7F0T - chains A and B of the 5 polymer chains in the assembly; structure by electron microscopy, 3.10 A resolution.

[Chain A]
Protein: Guanine nucleotide-binding protein G(s) subunit alpha isoforms short, Isoform Gnas-2 of Guanine nucleotide-binding protein G(s) subunit alpha isoforms short
Organism: Homo sapiens
UniProt: P63092 (GNAS2_HUMAN); the construct has insertions or renumbered stretches relative to UniProt, so the offset changes along the chain: 6-61 = UniProt 6-61; 193-195 = UniProt 62-64; 204-254 = UniProt 190-240; 265-394 = UniProt 251-380
Sequence (248 residues; numbered 6 to 394; 141 numbers in that range are skipped by the numbering (no residue carries them; nothing is unmodelled there); the number before each row is that of its first residue):
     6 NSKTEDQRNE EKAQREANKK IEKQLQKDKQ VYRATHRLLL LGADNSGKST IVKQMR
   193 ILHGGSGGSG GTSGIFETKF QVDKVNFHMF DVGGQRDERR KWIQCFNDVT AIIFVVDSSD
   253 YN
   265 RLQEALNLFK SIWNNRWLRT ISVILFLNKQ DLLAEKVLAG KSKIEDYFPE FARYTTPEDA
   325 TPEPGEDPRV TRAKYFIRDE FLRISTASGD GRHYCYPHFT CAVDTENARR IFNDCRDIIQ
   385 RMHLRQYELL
Not modelled in the structure: 6-11, 193-206
Construct notes: engineered mutation Asp49 (Gly in P63092), Asn50 (Glu in P63092), Asp249 (Ala235 in P63092), Asp252 (Ser238 in P63092), Ala372 (Ile358 in P63092), Ile375 (Val361 in P63092); linker (196-203)
What the authors report for this chain:
  - mutagenesis - Q59L, V367A: increased catalytic activity
  - mutagenesis - Q59A, T369A: unchanged catalytic activity
  - mutagenesis - Q59L, V367A: increased catalytic activity with D(1A) dopamine receptor
  - mutagenesis - Q59A, T369A: unchanged catalytic activity with D(1A) dopamine receptor
  - mutagenesis - N23A/I26A/E27A/L30A: abolished binding to D(1A) dopamine receptor
  - mutagenesis - Y37F: unchanged binding to D(1A) dopamine receptor

[Chain B]
Protein: Guanine nucleotide-binding protein G(I)/G(S)/G(T) subunit beta-1
Organism: Homo sapiens
UniProt: P62873 (GBB1_HUMAN); numbering as in UniProt (aligned over 2-340)
Sequence (358 residues; each row starts with the number of its first residue; numbers below 1 keep their minus sign (Met-17 is residue -17)):
   -17 MHHHHHHLEV LFQGPGSSGS ELDQLRQEAE QLKNQIRDAR KACADATLSQ ITNNIDPVGR
    43 IQMRTRRTLR GHLAKIYAMH WGTDSRLLVS ASQDGKLIIW DSYTTNKVHA IPLRSSWVMT
   103 CAYAPSGNYV ACGGLDNICS IYNLKTREGN VRVSRELAGH TGYLSCCRFL DDNQIVTSSG
   163 DTTCALWDIE TGQQTTTFTG HTGDVMSLSL APDTRLFVSG ACDASAKLWD VREGMCRQTF
   223 TGHESDINAI CFFPNGNAFA TGSDDATCRL FDLRADQELM TYSHDNIICG ITSVSFSKSG
   283 RLLLAGYDDF NCNVWDALKA DRAGVLAGHD NRVSCLGVTD DGMAVATGSW DSFLKIWN
Not modelled in the structure: -17 to 1
Construct notes: initiating methionine (-17); expression tag (-16 to 1)
Curated features (UniProtKB/Swiss-Prot):
  - modified residue: Ser2 (N-acetylserine), His266 (Phosphohistidine)

[How chain A and chain B interact]
Contacting residue pairs - 53 pairs, chain A then chain B:
  Gln19(A) - Asp83(B)  hydrogen bond
  Gln19(A) - Thr86(B)  hydrogen bond
  Gln19(A) - Asn88(B)
  Asn23(A) - Asn88(B)
  Asn23(A) - Lys89(B)  hydrogen bond (side chain-backbone)
  Ile26(A) - Lys89(B)
  Ile26(A) - Ala92(B)  hydrophobic
  Glu27(A) - Lys89(B)  salt bridge
  Leu30(A) - Gly53(B)
  Leu30(A) - Lys78(B)
  Asp33(A) - Leu55(B)
  Asp33(A) - Lys78(B)  salt bridge
  Lys34(A) - Leu55(B)
  Tyr37(A) - Leu55(B)
  Tyr37(A) - Ala56(B)
  Tyr37(A) - Asp76(B)
  Phe222(A) - Trp99(B)  hydrophobic
  Gly226(A) - Asn119(B)
  Gly226(A) - Thr143(B)
  Gln227(A) - Leu117(B)
  Gln227(A) - Asn119(B)
  Gln227(A) - Tyr145(B)  hydrogen bond (side chain-backbone)
  Arg228(A) - Gly162(B)
  Arg228(A) - Asp163(B)
  Arg228(A) - Thr164(B)
  Arg228(A) - Thr184(B)
  Arg228(A) - Asp186(B)  salt bridge
  Glu230(A) - Asp186(B)
  Arg232(A) - Cys204(B)  hydrogen bond (side chain-backbone)
  Arg232(A) - Asp228(B)  salt bridge
  Lys233(A) - Tyr145(B)
  Lys233(A) - Met188(B)
  Lys233(A) - Cys204(B)
  Lys233(A) - Asp228(B)  salt bridge
  Lys233(A) - Asn230(B)  hydrogen bond
  Lys233(A) - Asp246(B)  salt bridge
  Trp234(A) - Leu117(B)  hydrophobic
  Gln236(A) - Arg314(B)
  Gln236(A) - Trp332(B)
  Cys237(A) - Lys57(B)
  Cys237(A) - Gln75(B)
  Cys237(A) - Trp99(B)
  Cys237(A) - Met101(B)  hydrophobic
  Phe238(A) - Trp99(B)  hydrophobic
  Phe238(A) - Leu117(B)  hydrophobic
  Asn239(A) - Lys57(B)  hydrogen bond
  Asn239(A) - Trp332(B)
  Asp240(A) - Lys57(B)  salt bridge
  Arg280(A) - Cys271(B)
  Arg280(A) - Gly272(B)
  Arg280(A) - Asp290(B)  salt bridge
  Trp281(A) - Asp290(B)
  Trp281(A) - Arg314(B)
Interface residues without a listed pair, chain A (25 interface residues in all): Phe208, Val224
Interface residues without a listed pair, chain B (38 interface residues in all): Tyr59, Ile80, Gly144, Gly185, Ile270

[In short]
Chain A and chain B form an interface of 25 and 38 residues respectively, with 7 hydrogen bonds and 8 salt
bridges. Among the polar pairs are Glu27(A)-Lys89(B), Asp33(A)-Lys78(B) and Arg228(A)-Asp186(B). The paper
reports that Q59L and V367A of chain A increase catalytic activity; Q59L and V367A of chain A increase
catalytic activity with D(1A) dopamine receptor; 6 substitutions were tested in all.
Chain A is Guanine nucleotide-binding protein G(s) subunit alpha isoforms short, Isoform Gnas-2 of Guanine
nucleotide-binding protein G(s) subunit alpha isoforms short and chain B is Guanine nucleotide-binding protein
G(I)/G(S)/G(T) subunit beta-1, both from Homo sapiens; the structure, Cryo-EM structure of dopamine receptor 1
and mini-Gs complex with dopamine bound, was determined by electron microscopy together with 7F1O, 7F1Z, 7F23
and 7F24 from the same study.
